Entry 7RDQ (electron microscopy, 3.00 A resolution); this record covers chains C and G of the 9 polymer chains in the assembly.

== Chain C ==
Molecule: DNA-directed RNA polymerase subunit beta
Organism: Thermus thermophilus HB8
Notes: EC 2.7.7.6
UniProtKB: Q8RQE9 (RPOB_THET8); residue numbers follow UniProt; this construct covers 1-1119
Chain sequence (1119 residues; each row starts with the number of its first residue):
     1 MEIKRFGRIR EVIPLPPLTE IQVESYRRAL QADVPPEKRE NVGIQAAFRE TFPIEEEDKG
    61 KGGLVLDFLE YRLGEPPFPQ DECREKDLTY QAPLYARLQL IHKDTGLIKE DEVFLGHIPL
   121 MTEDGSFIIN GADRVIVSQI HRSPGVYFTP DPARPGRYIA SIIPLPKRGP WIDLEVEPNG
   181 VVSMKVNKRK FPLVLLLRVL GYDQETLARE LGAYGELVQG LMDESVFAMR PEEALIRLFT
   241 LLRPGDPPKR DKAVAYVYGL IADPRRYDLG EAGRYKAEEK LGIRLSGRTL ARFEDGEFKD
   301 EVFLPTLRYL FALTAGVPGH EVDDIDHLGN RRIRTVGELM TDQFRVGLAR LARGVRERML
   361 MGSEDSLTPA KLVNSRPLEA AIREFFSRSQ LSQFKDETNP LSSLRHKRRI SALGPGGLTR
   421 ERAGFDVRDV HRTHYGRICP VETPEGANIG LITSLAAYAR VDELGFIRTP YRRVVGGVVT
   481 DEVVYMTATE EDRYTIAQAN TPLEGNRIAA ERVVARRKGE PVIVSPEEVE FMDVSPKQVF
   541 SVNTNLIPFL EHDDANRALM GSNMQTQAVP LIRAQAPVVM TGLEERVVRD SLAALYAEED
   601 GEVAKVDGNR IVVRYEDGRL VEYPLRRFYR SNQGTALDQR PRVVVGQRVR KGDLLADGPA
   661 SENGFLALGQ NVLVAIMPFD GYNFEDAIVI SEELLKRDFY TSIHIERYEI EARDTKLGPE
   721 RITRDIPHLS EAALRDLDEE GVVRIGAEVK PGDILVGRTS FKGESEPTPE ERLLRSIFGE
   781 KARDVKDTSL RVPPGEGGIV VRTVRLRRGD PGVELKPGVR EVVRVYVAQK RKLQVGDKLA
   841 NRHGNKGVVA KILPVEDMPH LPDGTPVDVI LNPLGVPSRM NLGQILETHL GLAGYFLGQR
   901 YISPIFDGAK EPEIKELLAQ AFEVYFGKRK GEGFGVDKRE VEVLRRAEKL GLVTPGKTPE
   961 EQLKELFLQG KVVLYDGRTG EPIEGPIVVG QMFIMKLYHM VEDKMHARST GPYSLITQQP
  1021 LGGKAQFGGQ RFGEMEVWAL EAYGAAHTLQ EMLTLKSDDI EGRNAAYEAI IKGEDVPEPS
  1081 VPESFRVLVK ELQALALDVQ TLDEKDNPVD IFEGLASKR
Not modelled in the structure: 57-63, 1119
What the authors report for this chain:
  - binding site for the 11-nt RNA strand: Asn187 to Arg189, Gly417 to Arg420

== Chain G ==
Molecule: DNA (31-MER) template strand
Sequence (33 nucleotides; each row starts with the number of its first residue):
     1 CCTGCATCCG TGCCCTGAGG GTAATAAGCA CAC
Not modelled in the structure: 1-2

== How chain C and chain G interact ==
Contacting residue pairs - 22 pairs, chain C then chain G:
  Arg134(C) with DG20(G), sugar contact
  Arg350(C) with DA24(G), base contact
  Glu357(C) with DA26(G), hydrogen bond to the base
  Met361(C) with DA26(G), base contact
  Asn374(C) with DT25(G), hydrogen bond to the phosphate
  Arg376(C) with DA24(G), sugar contact; DT25(G), salt bridge to the phosphate
  Ala380(C) with DA24(G), phosphate contact
  Ser387(C) with DT22(G), phosphate contact
  Arg388(C) with DG20(G), hydrogen bond to the phosphate; DG21(G), salt bridge to the phosphate; DT22(G), phosphate contact
  Phe394(C) with DG19(G), phosphate contact; DG20(G), phosphate contact
  Arg422(C) with DG12(G), base contact
  Gly1023(C) with DG17(G), phosphate contact
  Lys1024(C) with DG17(G), hydrogen bond to the phosphate
  Gln1030(C) with DT16(G), sugar contact
  Arg1031(C) with DC15(G), salt bridge to the phosphate; DT16(G), hydrogen bond to the phosphate
  Gly1033(C) with DC15(G), phosphate contact
  Met1035(C) with DC14(G), sugar contact
Other interface residues (no listed pair), chain C (22 interface residues in all): Asn130, Pro377, Ala1025, Gly1029, Glu1034
Other interface residues (no listed pair), chain G (13 interface residues in all): DA18

== In short ==
22 residues of chain C face 13 of chain G across their interface, with 5 hydrogen bonds and 3 salt bridges.
Polar pairs include Glu357(C)-DA26(G), Asn374(C)-DT25(G) and Arg388(C)-DG20(G). The paper reports a binding
site for the 11-nt RNA strand at Asn187(C) and Gly417(C).
Here chain C is DNA-directed RNA polymerase subunit beta (Thermus thermophilus HB8) and chain G is DNA
(31-MER) template strand. Entry 7RDQ (Cryo-EM structure of Thermus thermophilus reiterative transcription
complex with 11nt oligo-G RNA) was determined by electron microscopy (same publication as 7MLB, 7MLI and
7MLJ).
